PDB entry 3WC5 | X-ray diffraction, 1.70 A resolution | chain A

Chain A:
Molecule: Carboxypeptidase B
Source organism: Sus scrofa
Notes: EC 3.4.17.2
Reference sequence: P09955 (CBPB1_PIG); the construct lacks a stretch of the UniProt sequence, so the offset changes along the chain: 4-187 = UniProt 111-294; 188-308 = UniProt 296-416
Amino-acid sequence (306 residues; numbered 4 to 308 plus 1 insertion-coded residue; the number before each row is that of its first residue):
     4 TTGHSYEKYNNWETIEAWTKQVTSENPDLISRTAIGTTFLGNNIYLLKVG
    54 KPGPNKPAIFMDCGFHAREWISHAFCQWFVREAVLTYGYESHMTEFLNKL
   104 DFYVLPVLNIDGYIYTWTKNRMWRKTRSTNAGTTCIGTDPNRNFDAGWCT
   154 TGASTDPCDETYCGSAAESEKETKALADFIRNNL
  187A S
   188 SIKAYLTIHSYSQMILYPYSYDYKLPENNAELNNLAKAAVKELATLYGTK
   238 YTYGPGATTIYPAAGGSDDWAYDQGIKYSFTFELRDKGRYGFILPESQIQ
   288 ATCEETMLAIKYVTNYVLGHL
Unresolved in the structure: 4-5
Disulfide bonds: Cys-66/Cys-79, Cys-138/Cys-161, Cys-152/Cys-166
Metal / ion sites: Zn2+ site 1: His-69, Glu-72, His-196; Zn2+ site 2: Glu-85, Glu-291; Zn2+ site 3: Ser-197, Glu-270 (together with cacodylate ion)
Small-molecule neighbours: (2R)-7-amino-2-(selanylmethyl)heptanoic acid (DDK): His-69, Glu-72, Arg-127, Asn-144, Arg-145, His-196, Ser-197, Leu-203, Ser-207, Ile-247, Tyr-248, Ala-250, Gly-253, Asp-255, Thr-268, Glu-270

Summary:
Bound to chain A: (2R)-7-amino-2-(selanylmethyl)heptanoic acid. His-69, Glu-72 and His-196 coordinate Zn2+
site 1. The Zn2+ site 2 is built by Glu-85 and Glu-291.
Chain A is Carboxypeptidase B (Sus scrofa); the structure, Carboxypeptidase B in complex with DD9, was
determined by X-ray diffraction (same publication as 3WAB, 3WC6 and 3WC7).
